2WEV - chains B and E of the 3 polymer chains in the assembly; structure by X-ray diffraction, 2.30 A resolution.

[Chain B]
Name: Cyclin-A2
From: Homo sapiens
Reference sequence: P20248 (CCNA2_HUMAN); residues 173-432 here = UniProt positions 173-432
Chain sequence (260 residues; each row starts with the number of its first residue):
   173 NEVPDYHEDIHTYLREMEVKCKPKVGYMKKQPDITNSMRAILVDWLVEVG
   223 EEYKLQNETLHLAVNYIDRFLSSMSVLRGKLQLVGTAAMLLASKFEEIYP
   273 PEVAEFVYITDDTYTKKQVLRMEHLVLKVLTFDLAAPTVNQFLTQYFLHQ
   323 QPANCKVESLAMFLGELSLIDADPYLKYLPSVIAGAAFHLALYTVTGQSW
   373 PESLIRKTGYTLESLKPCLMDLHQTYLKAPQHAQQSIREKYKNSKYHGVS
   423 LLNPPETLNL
Disordered / not traced: 173-174

[Chain E]
Name: Arg-arg-B3L-mea
Chain sequence (6 residues; row label = number of the first residue in the row):
     1 XRRXFX
Modified / non-standard residues: ACE (acetyl group) at position 1, B3L ((3S)-3-amino-5-methylhexanoic acid) at position 4, NH2 (amino group) at position 6; Phe5 (n-methylphenylalanine; MEA)

[How chain B and chain E interact]
Residue-residue contacts - 18 pairs, chain B then chain E:
  Met210(B) - Phe5(E)
  Ile213(B) - Arg2(E)
  Ile213(B) - B3L_4(E)
  Ile213(B) - Phe5(E)
  Trp217(B) - B3L_4(E)
  Arg250(B) - Phe5(E)
  Leu253(B) - Phe5(E)
  Gln254(B) - Arg2(E)  hydrogen bond (side chain-backbone)
  Gln254(B) - Arg3(E)
  Gln254(B) - B3L_4(E)  hydrogen bond (side chain-backbone)
  Tyr280(B) - ACE_1(E)
  Ile281(B) - ACE_1(E)
  Ile281(B) - Arg2(E)  hydrogen bond (backbone-backbone)
  Thr282(B) - Arg2(E)
  Thr282(B) - Arg3(E)
  Asp283(B) - ACE_1(E)
  Asp283(B) - Arg2(E)
  Thr285(B) - Arg3(E)
Also at the interface, not in a pair above, chain B (13 interface residues in all): Leu214, Glu220
Also at the interface, not in a pair above, chain E (6 interface residues in all): NH2_6

[Overview]
13 residues of chain B and 6 residues of chain E are in contact, with 3 hydrogen bonds. Polar pairs include
Gln254(B)-Arg2(E), Gln254(B)-B3L_4(E) and Ile281(B)-Arg2(E).
Here chain B is Cyclin-A2 (Homo sapiens) and chain E is Arg-arg-B3L-mea. Entry 2WEV (Truncation and
Optimisation of Peptide Inhibitors of CDK2, Cyclin A Through Structure Guided Design) was determined by X-ray
diffraction (same publication as 2WFY and 2WHB).
